8ULG - chains A and D of the 4 polymer chains in the assembly; structure by electron microscopy, 3.20 A resolution.

== Chain A ==
Protein: Rod cGMP-specific 3', 5'-cyclic phosphodiesterase subunit alpha
From: Bos taurus
Notes: EC 3.1.4.35
UniProtKB: P11541 (PDE6A_BOVIN); residues 1-859 here = UniProt positions 1-859
Amino-acid sequence (859 residues; numbered 1 to 859; the number before each row is that of its first residue):
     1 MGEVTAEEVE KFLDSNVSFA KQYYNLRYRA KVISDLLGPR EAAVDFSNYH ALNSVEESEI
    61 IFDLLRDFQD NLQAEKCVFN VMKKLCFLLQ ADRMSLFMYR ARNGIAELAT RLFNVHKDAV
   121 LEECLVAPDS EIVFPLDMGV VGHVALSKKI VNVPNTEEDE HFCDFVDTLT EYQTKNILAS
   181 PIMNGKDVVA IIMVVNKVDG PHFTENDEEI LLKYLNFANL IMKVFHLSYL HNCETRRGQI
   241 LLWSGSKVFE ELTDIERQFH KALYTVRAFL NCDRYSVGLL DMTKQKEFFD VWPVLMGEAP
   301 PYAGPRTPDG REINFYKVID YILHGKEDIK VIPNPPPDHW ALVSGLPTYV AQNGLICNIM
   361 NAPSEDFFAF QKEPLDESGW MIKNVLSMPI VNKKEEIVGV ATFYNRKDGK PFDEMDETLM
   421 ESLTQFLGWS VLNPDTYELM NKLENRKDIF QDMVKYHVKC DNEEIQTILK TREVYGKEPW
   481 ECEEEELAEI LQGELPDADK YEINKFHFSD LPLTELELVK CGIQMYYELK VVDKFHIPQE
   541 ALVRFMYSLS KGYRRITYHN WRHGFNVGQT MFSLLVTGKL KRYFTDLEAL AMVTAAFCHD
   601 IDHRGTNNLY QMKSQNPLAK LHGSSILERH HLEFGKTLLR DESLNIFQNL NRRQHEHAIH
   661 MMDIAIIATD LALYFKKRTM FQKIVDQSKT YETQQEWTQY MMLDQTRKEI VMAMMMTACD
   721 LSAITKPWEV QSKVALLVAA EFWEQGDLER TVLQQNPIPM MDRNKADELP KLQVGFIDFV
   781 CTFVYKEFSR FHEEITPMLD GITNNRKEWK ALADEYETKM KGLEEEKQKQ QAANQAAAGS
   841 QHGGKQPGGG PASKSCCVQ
Disordered / not traced: 1-4, 832-859
Metal / ion sites: Zn2+: His563, His599, Asp600
Residues lining bound ligands:
  - 3-isobutyl-1-methylxanthine (IBM): Tyr558, Leu721, Ala723, Ile724, Gln731, Val734, Val738, Phe742, Gln773, Phe776
  - cyclic guanosine monophosphate (PCG): Arg93, Met94, Ser95, Phe97, Phe113, Asn114, Phe134, Gly139, Val140, Val141, Phe162, Cys163, Asp164, Val166, Asp167, Thr170, Tyr172, Thr174, Ile177, Met193, Val195
Swiss-Prot annotation at these positions:
  - active site: His559 (Proton donor)
  - binding site (a divalent metal cation): His563, His599, Asp600, Asp720
  - modified residue: Gly2 (N-acetylglycine), Cys856 (Cysteine methyl ester)
  - lipidation: Cys856 (S-farnesyl cysteine)
Reported in the primary citation:
  - binding site for 3-isobutyl-1-methylxanthine: Phe776

== Chain D ==
Protein: Retinal rod rhodopsin-sensitive cGMP 3', 5'-cyclic phosphodiesterase subunit gamma
From: Bos taurus
Notes: EC 3.1.4.35
UniProtKB: P04972 (CNRG_BOVIN); numbering as in UniProt (aligned over 1-87)
Amino-acid sequence (87 residues; each row starts with the number of its first residue):
     1 MNLEPPKAEI RSATRVMGGP VTPRKGPPKF KQRQTRQFKS KPPKKGVQGF GDDIPGMEGL
    61 GTDITVICPW EAFNHLELHE LAQYGII
Disordered / not traced: 1-9, 40-48
Swiss-Prot annotation at these positions:
  - modified residue: Met1 (N-acetylmethionine)

== Chain A / chain D interface ==
Residue-residue contacts - 21 pairs, chain A then chain D:
  Gln239(A) with Phe38(D)
  Leu242(A) with Phe38(D), hydrophobic
  Trp243(A) with Gln37(D); Phe38(D)
  Ser246(A) with Phe38(D), hydrogen bond (side chain-backbone)
  Glu250(A) with Phe50(D)
  Glu251(A) with Phe50(D)
  Glu256(A) with Leu60(D)
  Arg257(A) with Phe50(D); Asp52(D), salt bridge; Met57(D); Leu60(D)
  His260(A) with Ile54(D); Pro55(D), hydrogen bond (side chain-backbone); Met57(D); Leu60(D)
  Lys261(A) with Ile54(D)
  Tyr264(A) with Ile54(D), hydrophobic; Pro55(D)
  Ile329(A) with Pro55(D)
  Val331(A) with Leu60(D), hydrophobic
Other interface residues (no listed pair), chain A (16 interface residues in all): Asp254, Lys317, Glu438
Other interface residues (no listed pair), chain D (13 interface residues in all): Gly51, Gly56, Gly59, Gly61, Thr62

== In short ==
Chain A and chain D form an interface of 16 and 13 residues respectively; the contacts include 2 hydrogen
bonds and 1 salt bridge. Polar contacts include Arg257(A)-Asp52(D), Ser246(A)-Phe38(D) and His260(A)-Pro55(D).
Chain A binds cyclic guanosine monophosphate and 3-isobutyl-1-methylxanthine. From the paper: a binding site
for 3-isobutyl-1-methylxanthine at Phe776(A).
Here chain A is Rod cGMP-specific 3', 5'-cyclic phosphodiesterase subunit alpha and chain D is Retinal rod
rhodopsin-sensitive cGMP 3', 5'-cyclic phosphodiesterase subunit gamma, both from Bos taurus. Entry 8ULG
(Cryo-EM structure of bovine phosphodiesterase 6 bound to IBMX) was determined by electron microscopy (same
publication as 8UFI, 8UGB and 8UGS).
